5STW - chains A and B; structure by X-ray diffraction, 1.89 A resolution.

== Chain A ==
Name: Pre-mRNA-splicing factor 8
Source organism: Saccharomyces cerevisiae S288C
Reference sequence: P33334 (PRP8_YEAST); residue numbers follow UniProt; this construct covers 1836-2090
Chain sequence (258 residues; row label = number of the first residue in the row):
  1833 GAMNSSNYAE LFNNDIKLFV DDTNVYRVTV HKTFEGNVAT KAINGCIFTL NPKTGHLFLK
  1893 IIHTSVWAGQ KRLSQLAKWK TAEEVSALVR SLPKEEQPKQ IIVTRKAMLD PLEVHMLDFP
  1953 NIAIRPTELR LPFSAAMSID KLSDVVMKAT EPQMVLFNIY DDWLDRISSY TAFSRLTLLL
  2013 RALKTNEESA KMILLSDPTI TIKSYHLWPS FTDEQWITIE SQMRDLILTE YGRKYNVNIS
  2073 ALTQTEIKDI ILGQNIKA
Disordered / not traced: 2070-2090
Differences from the reference sequence: expression tag (1833-1835)

== Chain B ==
Name: A1 cistron-splicing factor AAR2
Source organism: Saccharomyces cerevisiae S288C
Reference sequence: P32357 (AAR2_YEAST); aligned to UniProt positions 1-317 over residues 1-317
Chain sequence (308 residues; numbered -3 to 317; 13 numbers in that range are skipped by the numbering (no residue carries them; nothing is unmodelled there); the number before each row is that of its first residue; numbers below 1 keep their minus sign (Gly-3 is residue -3)):
    -3 GAMAMNTVPF TSAPIEVTIG IDQYSFNVKE NQPFHGIKDI PIGHVHVIHF QHADNSSMRY
    57 GYWFDCRMGN FYIQYDPKDG LYKMMEERDG AKFENIVHNF KERQMMVSYP KIDEDDTWYN
   117 LTEFVQMDKI RKIVRKDENQ FSYVDSSMTT VQENEL
   166 SSSSSDPAHS LNYTVINFKS REAIRPGHEM EDFLDKSYYL NTVMLQGIFK NSSNYFGELQ
   226 FAFLNAMFFG NYGSSLQWHA MIELICSSAT VPKHMLDKLD EILYYQIKTL PEQYSDILLN
   286 ERVWNICLYS SFQKNSLHNT EKIMENKYPE LL
Disordered / not traced: -3 to 0, 166-169
Differences from the reference sequence: expression tag (-3 to 0); conflict Ser166 (Leu153 in P32357), Ser167 (Lys154 in P32357), Ser170 (Asp in P32357)
Cystine bridges: Cys251-Cys292
Small-molecule neighbours: N'-phenylacetohydrazide (V8L): Phe120, Val121, Gln122, Lys125, Ile126, Lys128, Ile129, Thr179, Phe214, Asn219, Gly222, Glu223, Phe226

== Interface between chain A and chain B ==
Residue-residue contacts (17):
  Gln1907(A) with Met195(B); Leu199(B)
  Leu1908(A) with Met195(B), hydrophobic
  Trp1911(A) with Glu194(B); Met195(B); Phe198(B), hydrophobic
  Asp1942(A) with Lys184(B), salt bridge; Phe198(B)
  Glu1945(A) with Lys184(B), salt bridge
  Val1946(A) with Ile189(B), hydrophobic; Glu194(B); Phe198(B), hydrophobic
  His1947(A) with Glu194(B), salt bridge
  Leu1949(A) with Lys184(B); Ser185(B); Arg186(B)
  Asp1950(A) with Arg186(B), salt bridge

== Overview ==
9 residues of chain A and 8 residues of chain B are in contact, with 4 salt bridges. Polar pairs include
Asp1942(A)-Lys184(B), Glu1945(A)-Lys184(B) and His1947(A)-Glu194(B). Ligands of chain B:
N'-phenylacetohydrazide.
Chain A is Pre-mRNA-splicing factor 8 and chain B is A1 cistron-splicing factor AAR2, both from Saccharomyces
cerevisiae S288C; the structure, PanDDA analysis group deposition -- Aar2/RNaseH in complex with fragment
P03C12 from the F2X-Universal Library, was determined by X-ray diffraction (same publication as 5ST0, 5ST1,
5ST2, 5ST3, 5ST4, 5ST5 and 248 further entries).
